7KEU - chains G and C of the 8 polymer chains in the assembly; structure by electron microscopy, 3.90 A resolution.

== Chain G ==
Name: Caspase-1
From: Homo sapiens
Notes: EC 3.4.22.36
UniProtKB: P29466 (CASP1_HUMAN); numbering as in UniProt (aligned over 2-86)
Sequence (85 residues; numbered 2 to 86; the number before each row is that of its first residue):
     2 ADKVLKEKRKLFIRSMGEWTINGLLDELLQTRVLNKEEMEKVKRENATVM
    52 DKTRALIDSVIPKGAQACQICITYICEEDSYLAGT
Differences from the reference sequence: conflict W20 (Gly in P29466)

== Chain C ==
Name: Apoptosis-associated speck-like protein containing a CARD
From: Homo sapiens
UniProtKB: Q9ULZ3 (ASC_HUMAN); residue numbers follow UniProt; this construct covers 113-194
Sequence (82 residues; each row starts with the number of its first residue):
   113 HFIDQHRAALIARVTNVEWLLDALYGKVLTDEQYQAVRAEPTNPSKMRKL
   163 FSFTPAGNWTCKDLLLQALRESQSYLVEDLER
Differences from the reference sequence: conflict G169 (Trp in Q9ULZ3)
UniProt features mapped onto this chain:
  - cross-link: K174 (Glycyl lysine isopeptide (Lys-Gly) (interchain with G-Cter in ubiquitin))
  - mutagenesis: K174 (K174R: Loss of inflammasome activation activity)

== Chain G / chain C interface ==
Residue-residue contacts - 7 pairs, chain G then chain C:
  L12(G) - W131(C)  hydrophobic
  M51(G) - W131(C)  hydrophobic
  D52(G) - R150(C)  salt bridge
  R55(G) - E130(C)
  R55(G) - Y146(C)
  R55(G) - R150(C)
  D59(G) - Q147(C)  hydrogen bond
Other interface residues (no listed pair), chain G (8 interface residues in all): K11, R15, N47
Other interface residues (no listed pair), chain C (6 interface residues in all): Y137
Interface features reported in the paper:
  - residue pairs: D59(G)-Q147(C)
  - hot spots on chain G (mutagenesis) - K42E: abolished binding to Apoptosis-associated speck-like protein containing a CARD (chain C) (citing earlier work)

== In short ==
8 residues of chain G face 6 of chain C across their interface; the contacts include 1 hydrogen bond and 1
salt bridge. Polar contacts include D52(G)-R150(C) and D59(G)-Q147(C). The paper describes a contact between
D59(G) and Q147(C). From the paper: K42E of chain G abolishes binding to Apoptosis-associated speck-like
protein containing a CARD (chain C).
Here chain G is Caspase-1 and chain C is Apoptosis-associated speck-like protein containing a CARD, both from
Homo sapiens. Entry 7KEU (Cryo-EM structure of the Caspase-1-CARD:ASC-CARD octamer) was determined by electron
microscopy together with 6XKJ and 6XKK from the same study.
